PDB entry 8E8S | electron microscopy, 2.73 A resolution | chains 1 and L of the 6 polymer chains in the assembly

# Chain 1
Molecule: Capsid protein VP1
Source organism: Poliovirus 2
UniProt: Q8QNU4 (Q8QNU4_9ENTO); numbering as in UniProt (aligned over 25-301)
Sequence (277 residues; each row starts with the number of its first residue):
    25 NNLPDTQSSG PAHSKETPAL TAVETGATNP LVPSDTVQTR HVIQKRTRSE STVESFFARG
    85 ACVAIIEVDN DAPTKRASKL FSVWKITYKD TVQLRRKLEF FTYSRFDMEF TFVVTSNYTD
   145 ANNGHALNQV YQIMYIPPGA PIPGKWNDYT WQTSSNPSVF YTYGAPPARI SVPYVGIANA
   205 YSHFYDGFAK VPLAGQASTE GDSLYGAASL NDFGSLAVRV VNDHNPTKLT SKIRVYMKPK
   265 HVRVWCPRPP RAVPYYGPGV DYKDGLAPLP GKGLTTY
Not modelled in the structure: 98-101
Construct notes: conflict Gly-295 (Glu in Q8QNU4)
What the authors report for this chain:
  - conformationally variable residues (order/disorder transition): Ala-96 to Lys-103

# Chain L
Molecule: 9H2 Fab light chain
Source organism: Homo sapiens
Notes: antibody fragment or engineered binder
Sequence (110 residues; row label = number of the first residue in the row):
    20 QSALTQPASV SGSPGQSITI SCTGTITDIG YYNYVSWYQQ HPGKAPKLII FDVTNRPSGV
    80 SDRFSGSKSG NTASLTISGL QAEDEGDYYC FSHRSNNIRV FGGGTKLTVL
Disulfides: Cys-41/Cys-109

# Chain 1 / chain L interface
Residue-residue contacts - 8 pairs, chain 1 then chain L:
  Gly-168(1) / Asn-74(L)  hydrogen bond (backbone-side chain)
  Asp-226(1) / Ile-45(L)
  Ser-227(1) / Ile-45(L)
  Leu-228(1) / Ile-45(L)
  Leu-228(1) / Thr-46(L)
  Leu-228(1) / Tyr-50(L)  hydrophobic
  Leu-234(1) / Gly-49(L)
  Pro-282(1) / Tyr-50(L)
Other interface residues (no listed pair), chain 1 (8 interface residues in all): Phe-105, Lys-109
Other interface residues (no listed pair), chain L (8 interface residues in all): Thr-44, Asn-52, Asn-90
The authors on this interface:
  - epitope / paratope residues, chain 1: Pro-282(1)

# Summary
The chain 1/chain L interface involves 8 residues from each chain, with 1 hydrogen bond. Its one
hydrogen-bonded contact is Gly-168(1)/Asn-74(L). From the paper: the epitope/paratope residue Pro-282(1);
conformational variability at Ala-96(1).
Here chain 1 is Capsid protein VP1 (Poliovirus 2) and chain L is 9H2 Fab light chain (Homo sapiens). Entry
8E8S (9H2 Fab-poliovirus 2 complex) was determined by electron microscopy together with 8E8L, 8E8R, 8E8X, 8E8Y
and 8E8Z from the same study.
